8F2R - chains B and D of the 10 polymer chains in the assembly; structure by electron microscopy, 3.12 A resolution.

== Chain B ==
Molecule: COMM domain-containing protein 2
Organism: Homo sapiens
UniProt: Q86X83 (COMD2_HUMAN); residue numbers follow UniProt; this construct covers 1-199
Sequence (199 residues; row label = number of the first residue in the row):
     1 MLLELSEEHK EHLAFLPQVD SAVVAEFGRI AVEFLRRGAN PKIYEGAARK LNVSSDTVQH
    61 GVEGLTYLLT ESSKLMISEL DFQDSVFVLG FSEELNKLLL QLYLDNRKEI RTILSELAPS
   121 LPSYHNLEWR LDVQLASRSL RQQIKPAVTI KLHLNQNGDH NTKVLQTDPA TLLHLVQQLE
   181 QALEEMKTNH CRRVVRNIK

== Chain D ==
Molecule: COMM domain-containing protein 4
Organism: Homo sapiens
UniProt: Q9H0A8 (COMD4_HUMAN); numbering as in UniProt (aligned over 1-199)
Sequence (199 residues; row label = number of the first residue in the row):
     1 MRFRFCGDLD CPDWVLAEIS TLAKMSSVKL RLLCSQVLKE LLGQGIDYEK ILKLTADAKF
    61 ESGDVKATVA VLSFILSSAA KHSVDGESLS SELQQLGLPK EHAASLCRCY EEKQSPLQKH
   121 LRVCSLRMNR LAGVGWRVDY TLSSSLLQSV EEPMVHLRLE VAAAPGTPAQ PVAMSLSADK
   181 FQVLLAELKQ AQTLMSSLG

== Interface between chain B and chain D ==
Residue-residue contacts (11):
  Glu128(B) - Leu126(D)
  Arg130(B) - Leu126(D)  hydrogen bond (side chain-backbone)
  Arg130(B) - Arg127(D)
  Leu135(B) - Leu198(D)  hydrophobic
  Ala136(B) - Leu194(D)  hydrophobic
  Arg138(B) - Glu187(D)  salt bridge
  Arg141(B) - Glu187(D)  salt bridge
  Arg141(B) - Gln190(D)  hydrogen bond
  Lys151(B) - Leu126(D)
  Lys151(B) - Arg127(D)
  Val164(B) - Met128(D)  hydrophobic
Also at the interface, not in a pair above, chain B (10 interface residues in all): Trp129, Thr149

== Summary ==
Chain B and chain D form an interface of 10 and 7 residues respectively; the contacts include 2 hydrogen bonds
and 2 salt bridges. Polar pairs include Arg138(B)-Glu187(D), Arg141(B)-Glu187(D) and Arg130(B)-Leu126(D).
Here chain B is COMM domain-containing protein 2 and chain D is COMM domain-containing protein 4, both from
Homo sapiens. Entry 8F2R (Human CCC complex) was determined by electron microscopy, deposited together with
8ESD, 8ESE and 8F2U.
